Entry 5NVX (X-ray diffraction, 2.20 A resolution); this record covers chains A and B of the 3 polymer chains in the assembly.

Chain A:
Molecule: Elongin-B
From: Homo sapiens
UniProt: Q15370 (ELOB_HUMAN); residue numbers follow UniProt; this construct covers 1-104
Chain sequence (104 residues; row label = number of the first residue in the row):
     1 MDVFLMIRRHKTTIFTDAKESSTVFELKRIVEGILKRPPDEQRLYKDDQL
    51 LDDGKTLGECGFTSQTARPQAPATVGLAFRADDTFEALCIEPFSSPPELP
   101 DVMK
Modified residues: Cys60 (S-(dimethylarsenic)cysteine; CAS); Cys89 (S-(dimethylarsenic)cysteine; CAS)
Curated features (UniProtKB/Swiss-Prot):
  - modified residue: Met1 (N-acetylmethionine), Thr84 (Phosphothreonine)

Chain B:
Molecule: Elongin-C
From: Homo sapiens
UniProt: Q15369 (ELOC_HUMAN); residues 17-112 here = UniProt positions 17-112
Chain sequence (97 residues; numbered 16 to 112; the number before each row is that of its first residue):
    16 MMYVKLISSDGHEFIVKREHALTSGTIKAMLSGPGQFAENETNEVNFREI
    66 PSHVLSKVCMYFTYKVRYTNSSTEIPEFPIAPEIALELLMAANFLDC
Not modelled in the structure: 48-57
Construct notes: initiating methionine (16)

How chain A and chain B interact:
Pairs across the interface (55):
  Phe4(A) with Thr78(B)
  Met6(A) with Met75(B), hydrophobic
  Arg8(A) with His27(B)
  Lys11(A) with Asp25(B), hydrogen bond (side chain-backbone); Gly26(B); His27(B); Glu28(B), hydrogen bond (backbone-backbone)
  Thr12(A) with Glu28(B); Ile30(B)
  Thr13(A) with Glu28(B), hydrogen bond (backbone-backbone); Phe29(B); Ile30(B), hydrogen bond (backbone-backbone)
  Ile14(A) with Ile30(B)
  Phe15(A) with Tyr18(B); Phe29(B), hydrophobic; Ile30(B), hydrogen bond (backbone-backbone); Val31(B), hydrophobic; Ser71(B); Cys74(B), hydrophobic; Met75(B), hydrophobic
  Thr16(A) with Tyr18(B)
  Asp17(A) with Lys32(B), salt bridge
  Ile34(A) with Tyr18(B), hydrophobic; Ile30(B), hydrophobic
  Leu35(A) with Ile30(B), hydrophobic
  Pro69(A) with Met75(B); Thr78(B); Tyr79(B), hydrophobic; Arg82(B); Tyr83(B), hydrophobic
  Gln70(A) with Met75(B); Tyr79(B); Tyr83(B); Pro91(B); Phe93(B); Pro94(B)
  Pro72(A) with Met75(B)
  Glu91(A) with His27(B)
  Pro92(A) with His27(B), hydrogen bond (backbone-side chain)
  Phe93(A) with His27(B); Phe29(B), hydrophobic; Ser67(B); Ser71(B)
  Ser94(A) with Asp25(B); Pro66(B); Ser67(B), hydrogen bond (backbone-side chain); His68(B), hydrogen bond
  Ser95(A) with His68(B)
  Pro96(A) with His68(B); Glu98(B); Ile99(B), hydrophobic
  Pro97(A) with Glu102(B)
  Leu99(A) with Pro97(B); Glu98(B)
  Met103(A) with Pro97(B)
Interface residues without a listed pair, chain A (26 interface residues in all): His10, Pro100
Interface residues without a listed pair, chain B (28 interface residues in all): Lys72, Leu101

Summary:
The interface between chain A and chain B involves 26 residues on one side and 28 on the other, with 8
hydrogen bonds and 1 salt bridge. Among the polar pairs are Asp17(A)-Lys32(B), Lys11(A)-Asp25(B) and
Pro92(A)-His27(B).
Chain A is Elongin-B and chain B is Elongin-C, both from Homo sapiens; the structure, pVHL:EloB:EloC in
complex with
(2S,4R)-1-((S)-2-(1-fluorocyclopropanecarboxamido)-3,3-dimethylbutanoyl)-4-hydroxy-N-(4-(4-methylthiazol-5-yl)benzyl)pyrrolidine-2-carboxamide
(ligand 10), was determined by X-ray diffraction (same publication as 5NVV, 5NVW, 5NVY, 5NVZ, 5NW0, 5NW1 and
5NW2).
